9ILP - chains a and b of the 24 polymer chains in the assembly; structure by electron microscopy, 3.40 A resolution.

[Chain a (and b)]
Protein: Head completion protein
Organism: Escherichia phage T5
Notes: chain b of this document is another copy of the same molecule, construct and numbering; everything in this record applies to it too
UniProt: Q6QGD9 (HCP_BPT5); residues 1-170 here = UniProt positions 1-170
Amino-acid sequence (170 residues; row label = number of the first residue in the row):
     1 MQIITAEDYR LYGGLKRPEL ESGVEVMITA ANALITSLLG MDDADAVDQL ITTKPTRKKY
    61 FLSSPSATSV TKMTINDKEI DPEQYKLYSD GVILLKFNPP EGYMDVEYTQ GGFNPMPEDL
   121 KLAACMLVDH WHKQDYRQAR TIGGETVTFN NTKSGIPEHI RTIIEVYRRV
From the paper describing this entry:
  - conformationally variable residues (loop rearrangement): Gly14 to Leu20

[Interface between chain a and chain b]
Residue-residue contacts - 38 pairs, chain a then chain b:
  Leu11(a) - Ser22(b)
  Leu11(a) - Gly23(b)
  Tyr12(a) - Gly23(b)
  Tyr12(a) - Met27(b)  hydrophobic
  Gly13(a) - Ser22(b)
  Lys59(a) - Leu50(b)
  Lys59(a) - Tyr103(b)
  Tyr88(a) - Leu50(b)  hydrophobic
  Lys96(a) - Asp77(b)  salt bridge
  Glu118(a) - Thr29(b)
  Glu118(a) - Ala30(b)
  Asp119(a) - Ala30(b)
  Asp119(a) - Ala33(b)
  Asp119(a) - Leu34(b)  hydrogen bond (side chain-backbone)
  Leu122(a) - Ala30(b)  hydrophobic
  Leu122(a) - Trp131(b)  hydrophobic
  Lys133(a) - Gln134(b)
  Asp135(a) - Arg137(b)  salt bridge
  Gly144(a) - Thr141(b)
  Glu145(a) - Thr141(b)
  Thr146(a) - Arg140(b)
  Thr146(a) - Thr141(b)  hydrogen bond (backbone-backbone)
  Val147(a) - Arg137(b)
  Val147(a) - Ala139(b)
  Thr148(a) - Arg137(b)
  Thr148(a) - Gln138(b)  hydrogen bond (backbone-backbone)
  Thr148(a) - Ala139(b)  hydrogen bond (backbone-backbone)
  Phe149(a) - Arg137(b)
  Phe149(a) - Gln138(b)
  Asn150(a) - Tyr136(b)  hydrogen bond (side chain-backbone)
  Asn150(a) - Arg137(b)
  Asn150(a) - Gln138(b)
  Asn151(a) - Gln138(b)  hydrogen bond
  Glu158(a) - Thr152(b)  hydrogen bond
  His159(a) - Tyr136(b)
  Thr162(a) - Ser154(b)  hydrogen bond (side chain-backbone)
  Val166(a) - Ser37(b)
  Val166(a) - Leu38(b)  hydrophobic
Also at the interface, not in a pair above, chain a (31 interface residues in all): Lys58, Val92, Leu94, Met126, Asp129, Lys153, Ile163, Tyr167
Also at the interface, not in a pair above, chain b (24 interface residues in all): Val26, Gly155

[Summary]
31 residues of chain a and 24 residues of chain b are in contact; the contacts include 8 hydrogen bonds and 2
salt bridges. Polar pairs include Lys96(a)-Asp77(b), Asp135(a)-Arg137(b) and Asp119(a)-Leu34(b). From the
paper: conformational variability at Gly14(a).
Both chains are Head completion protein (Escherichia phage T5). Entry 9ILP (Structure of the bacteriophage T5
portal complex) was determined by electron microscopy (same publication as 8ZVI, 9IMV and 9IOZ).
